4KK3 - chain A; structure by X-ray diffraction, 1.70 A resolution.

Chain A:
Name: Low molecular weight protein-tyrosine-phosphatase YwlE
Source organism: Bacillus subtilis subsp. subtilis
Notes: EC 3.1.3.48
UniProt: P39155 (YWLE_BACSU); residues 1-150 here = UniProt positions 1-150
Chain sequence (151 residues; each row starts with the number of its first residue):
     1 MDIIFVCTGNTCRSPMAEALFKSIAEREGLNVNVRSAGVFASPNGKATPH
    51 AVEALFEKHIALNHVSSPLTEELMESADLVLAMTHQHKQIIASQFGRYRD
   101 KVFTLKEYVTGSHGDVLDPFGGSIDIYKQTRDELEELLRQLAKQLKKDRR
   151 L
Modified / non-standard residues: Mse-1, Mse-16, Mse-74, Mse-83 (selenomethionine; parent Met)
Differences from the reference sequence: expression tag (151)
UniProt features mapped onto this chain:
  - active site: Cys-7 (Nucleophile), Arg-13, Asp-118 (Proton donor/acceptor)
  - binding site (substrate): Thr-8 to Arg-13
  - site: Thr-11 (Important for substrate discrimination)
  - mutagenesis: Cys-7 (C7S: Complete loss of phosphatase activity), Thr-11 (T11I: 18-fold reduction in p-Arg phosphatase activity and 22-fold increase in p-Tyr phosphatase activity ...), Arg-13 (R13K: Completely loss of phosphatase activity), Asp-118 (D118A: Completely loss of phosphatase activity), Phe-120 (F120A: 60-fold reduction in p-Arg phosphatase activity and 4-fold reduction in p-Tyr phosphatase activity)
From the paper describing this entry:
  - catalytic residues: Cys-7, Thr-11, Asp-118
  - binding site for phosphate ion: Arg-13
  - contacts within the chain: Thr-11/Arg-149, Asp-118/Arg-149 (hydrogen bond), Phe-120/Arg-149
  - mutagenesis - T11I: decreased catalytic activity on pArg
  - specificity-determining residues: Thr-11, Asp-118
  - mutagenesis - T11I: increased catalytic activity on pTyr substrate
  - mutagenesis - T11V: increased catalytic activity on tyrosine phosphatase

In short:
Curated annotation (UniProt) lists 3 active-site residues, 6 substrate-binding residues and 5 mutagenesis
sites. The paper reports catalytic residues Cys-7, Thr-11 and Asp-118; T11I reduces catalytic activity on
pArg.
Chain A is Low molecular weight protein-tyrosine-phosphatase YwlE (Bacillus subtilis subsp. subtilis); the
structure, YwlE arginine phosphatase - wildtype, was determined by X-ray diffraction together with 4KK4 from
the same study.
